Entry 2ACV (X-ray diffraction, 2.00 A resolution); this record covers chains A and B.

# Chain A (and B)
Molecule: triterpene UDP-glucosyl transferase UGT71G1
Source organism: Medicago truncatula
Notes: EC 2.4.1.-; chain B of this document is another copy of the same molecule, construct and numbering; everything in this record applies to it too
Reference sequence: Q5IFH7 (Q5IFH7_MEDTR); residues 1-463 here = UniProt positions 1-463
Amino-acid sequence (463 residues; numbered 1 to 463; the number before each row is that of its first residue):
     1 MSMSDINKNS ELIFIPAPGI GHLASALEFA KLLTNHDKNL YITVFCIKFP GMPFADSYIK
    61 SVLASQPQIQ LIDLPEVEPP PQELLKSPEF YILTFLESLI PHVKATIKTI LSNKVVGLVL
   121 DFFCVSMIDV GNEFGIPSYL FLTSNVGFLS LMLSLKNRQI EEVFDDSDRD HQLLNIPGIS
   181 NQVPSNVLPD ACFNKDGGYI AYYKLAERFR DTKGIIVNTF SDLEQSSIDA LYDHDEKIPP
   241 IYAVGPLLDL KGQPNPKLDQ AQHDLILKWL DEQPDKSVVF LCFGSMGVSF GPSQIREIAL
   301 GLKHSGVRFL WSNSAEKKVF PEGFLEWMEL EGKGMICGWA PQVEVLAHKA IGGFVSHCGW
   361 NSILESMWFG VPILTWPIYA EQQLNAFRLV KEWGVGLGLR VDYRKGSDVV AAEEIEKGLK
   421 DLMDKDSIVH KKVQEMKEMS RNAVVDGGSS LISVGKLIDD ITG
Unresolved in the structure: 1-2 (chain B: 1-7)
Small-molecule neighbours: UDP (uridine-5'-diphosphate): I20, G21, C282, G284, S285, M286, S312, W339, A340, Q342, H357, G359, W360, N361, S362, E365, Y379, Q382
From the paper describing this entry:
  - conformationally variable residues (helix shift): L23
  - binding site for UDP: S285, W339 to Q382
  - catalytic residues: H22
  - contacts within the chain: H22-D121 (hydrogen bond)
  - mutagenesis - H22A, D121A, D121N, E381A: abolished catalytic activity
  - mutagenesis - A340F: unchanged catalytic activity
  - catalytic residues: D121 (proposed by the authors, not directly observed)
  - specificity-determining residues: E381 (proposed by the authors, not directly observed)
  - specificity-determining residues: Q382 (by similarity / conservation)

# Chain A / chain B interface
Contacting residue pairs (19):
  P292(A) - E413(B)
  S293(A) - E297(B)  hydrogen bond
  S293(A) - A411(B)
  R296(A) - E297(B)  salt bridge
  R296(A) - L300(B)
  R296(A) - E413(B)  salt bridge
  E297(A) - S293(B)  hydrogen bond
  E297(A) - R296(B)  salt bridge
  L300(A) - R296(B)
  K303(A) - E322(B)  salt bridge
  H304(A) - E322(B)  salt bridge
  E322(A) - L300(B)
  E322(A) - K303(B)  salt bridge
  D408(A) - D408(B)
  V409(A) - D408(B)  hydrogen bond (backbone-side chain)
  V409(A) - V409(B)  hydrophobic
  A411(A) - S293(B)
  E413(A) - P292(B)
  E413(A) - R296(B)  salt bridge
Interface residues without a listed pair, chain A (14 interface residues in all): S407, A412
Interface residues without a listed pair, chain B (13 interface residues in all): G406, A412

# Overview
Chain A and chain B form an interface of 14 and 13 residues respectively, with 3 hydrogen bonds and 7 salt
bridges. Polar pairs include R296(A)-E297(B), R296(A)-E413(B) and K303(A)-E322(B). The paper reports catalytic
residues H22(A) and D121(A); H22A, D121A and D121N of chain A, among others, abolish catalytic activity; 5
substitutions were tested in all.
Both chains are triterpene UDP-glucosyl transferase UGT71G1 (Medicago truncatula). Entry 2ACV (Crystal
Structure of Medicago truncatula UGT71G1) was determined by X-ray diffraction, deposited together with 2ACW.
